6B5G - chains A and B of the 4 polymer chains in the assembly; structure by X-ray diffraction, 2.20 A resolution.

== Chain A (and B) ==
Protein: Retinal dehydrogenase 2
Source organism: Homo sapiens
Notes: EC 1.2.1.36; chain B of this document is another copy of the same molecule, construct and numbering; everything in this record applies to it too
Reference sequence: O94788 (AL1A2_HUMAN); numbering as in UniProt (aligned over 26-518)
Sequence (493 residues; row label = number of the first residue in the row):
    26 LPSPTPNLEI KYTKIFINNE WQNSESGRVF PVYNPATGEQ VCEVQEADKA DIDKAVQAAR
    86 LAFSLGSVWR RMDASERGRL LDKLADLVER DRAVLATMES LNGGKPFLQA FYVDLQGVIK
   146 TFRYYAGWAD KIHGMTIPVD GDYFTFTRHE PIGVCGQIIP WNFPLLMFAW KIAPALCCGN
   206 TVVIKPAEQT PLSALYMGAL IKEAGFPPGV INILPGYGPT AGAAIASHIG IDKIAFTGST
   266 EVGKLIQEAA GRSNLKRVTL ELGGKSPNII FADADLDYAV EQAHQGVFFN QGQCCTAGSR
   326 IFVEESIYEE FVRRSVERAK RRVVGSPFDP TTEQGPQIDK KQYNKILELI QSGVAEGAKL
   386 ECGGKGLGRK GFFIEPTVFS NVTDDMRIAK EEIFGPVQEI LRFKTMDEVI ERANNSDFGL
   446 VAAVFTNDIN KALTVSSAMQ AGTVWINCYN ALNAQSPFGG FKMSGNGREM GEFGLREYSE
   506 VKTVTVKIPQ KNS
Unresolved in the structure: 26
Residues lining bound ligands:
  - CQY ((3-ethoxythiophen-2-yl){4-[4-nitro-3-(pyrrolidin-1-yl)phenyl]piperazin-1-yl}methanone): Val138, Asn187, Phe188, Leu191, Met192, Trp195, Phe314, Cys319, Cys320, Thr321, Asn475, Ala476, Leu477, Asn478, Phe483
  - NAD (nicotinamide-adenine-dinucleotide): Ile183, Ile184, Pro185, Trp186, Asn187, Met192, Lys210, Pro211, Ala212, Glu213, Tyr242, Gly243, Pro244, Gly247, Ala248, Phe261, Thr262, Gly263, Ser264, Val267, Leu270, Ile271, Glu286, Leu287, Gly288, Gly289, Cys320, Gln367, Glu417, Phe419, Leu445, Phe483
Curated features (UniProtKB/Swiss-Prot):
  - active site: Glu286 (Proton acceptor), Cys320 (Nucleophile)
  - binding site (NAD(+)): Ile184 to Trp186, Lys210 to Glu213, Ser264 to Glu266, Lys366 to Lys370, Glu417
  - site: Asn187 (Transition state stabilizer)
  - modified residue: Tyr168 (Phosphotyrosine), Ser351 (Phosphoserine)
  - natural variant: Gln182 (Q182K: In DIH4), Arg347 (R347H: In DIH4), Ala383 (A383T: In DIH4; uncertain significance), Ser461 (S461Y: In DIH4)
Reported in the primary citation:
  - binding site for CQY: Asn187, Phe188, Met192, Cys320, Thr321
  - binding site for NAD: Asn187, Met192, Cys320
  - conformationally variable residues: Gly263, Gly288
  - specificity-determining residues: Val138, Gly142, Thr321, Leu477 (proposed by the authors, not directly observed)

== How chain A and chain B interact ==
Residue-residue contacts - 63 pairs, chain A then chain B:
  Leu90(A) - Asn517(B)
  Gly91(A) - Gln515(B)
  Gly91(A) - Asn517(B)  hydrogen bond (backbone-side chain)
  Arg95(A) - Asn517(B)
  Arg95(A) - Ser518(B)  hydrogen bond (backbone-backbone)
  Arg96(A) - Gln515(B)
  Arg96(A) - Lys516(B)
  Met97(A) - Ser518(B)  hydrogen bond (backbone-side chain)
  Asp98(A) - Asp165(B)
  Asp98(A) - Gly166(B)  hydrogen bond (side chain-backbone)
  Asp98(A) - Lys516(B)  salt bridge
  Ser100(A) - Asp165(B)  hydrogen bond
  Arg102(A) - Ser518(B)  hydrogen bond (side chain-backbone)
  Asp155(A) - Pro163(B)
  Ile157(A) - Pro163(B)
  His158(A) - Met160(B)
  His158(A) - Thr161(B)
  His158(A) - Pro163(B)
  Gly159(A) - Met160(B)
  Gly159(A) - Thr161(B)  hydrogen bond (backbone-backbone)
  Met160(A) - Gly159(B)
  Met160(A) - Met160(B)  hydrophobic
  Met160(A) - Thr161(B)
  Thr161(A) - His158(B)
  Thr161(A) - Gly159(B)  hydrogen bond (backbone-backbone)
  Thr161(A) - Met160(B)
  Thr161(A) - Phe171(B)
  Thr161(A) - Thr172(B)  hydrogen bond (side chain-backbone)
  Ile162(A) - His158(B)
  Pro163(A) - Ala99(B)
  Pro163(A) - Asp155(B)
  Pro163(A) - Ile157(B)
  Pro163(A) - His158(B)
  Asp165(A) - Asp98(B)
  Asp165(A) - Ser100(B)  hydrogen bond
  Gly166(A) - Asp98(B)  hydrogen bond (backbone-side chain)
  Phe169(A) - Phe171(B)  hydrophobic
  Phe171(A) - Thr161(B)
  Phe171(A) - Phe169(B)  hydrophobic
  Thr172(A) - Thr161(B)  hydrogen bond (backbone-side chain)
  Pro176(A) - Ser518(B)
  Asn452(A) - Asn452(B)
  Asn452(A) - Asp453(B)
  Asn452(A) - Ile454(B)  hydrogen bond (backbone-backbone)
  Asn452(A) - Asn455(B)  hydrogen bond
  Asp453(A) - Asn452(B)
  Ile454(A) - Asn452(B)  hydrogen bond (backbone-backbone)
  Ile454(A) - Ala457(B)  hydrophobic
  Asn455(A) - Asn452(B)
  Gln515(A) - Arg96(B)
  Lys516(A) - Arg96(B)
  Lys516(A) - Asp98(B)  salt bridge
  Asn517(A) - Leu90(B)
  Asn517(A) - Gly91(B)  hydrogen bond (side chain-backbone)
  Asn517(A) - Arg95(B)
  Asn517(A) - Arg96(B)
  Asn517(A) - Arg173(B)
  Ser518(A) - Trp94(B)
  Ser518(A) - Arg95(B)  hydrogen bond (backbone-side chain)
  Ser518(A) - Arg102(B)  hydrogen bond
  Ser518(A) - Arg173(B)
  Ser518(A) - Glu175(B)
  Ser518(A) - Pro176(B)
Also at the interface, not in a pair above, chain A (39 interface residues in all): Ala99, Ala154, Lys156, Arg173, Cys203, Thr451, Ala457, Ile471, Asn472
Also at the interface, not in a pair above, chain B (41 interface residues in all): Ser92, Ala154, Lys156, Ile162, His174, Thr451, Ile471, Asn472

== Overview ==
39 residues of chain A face 41 of chain B across their interface, with 18 hydrogen bonds and 2 salt bridges.
Among the polar pairs are Asp98(A)-Lys516(B), Gly91(A)-Asn517(B) and Met97(A)-Ser518(B). From the paper: a
binding site for CQY at Asn187(A), Phe188(A) and Met192(A) among others; a binding site for NAD at Asn187(A),
Met192(A) and Cys320(A).
Chain A and chain B are both Retinal dehydrogenase 2 (Homo sapiens); the structure, ALDH1A2 liganded with NAD
and (3-ethoxythiophen-2-yl){4-[4-nitro-3-(pyrrolidin-1-yl)phenyl]piperazin-1-yl}methanone (compound 6-118),
was determined by X-ray diffraction, deposited together with 6ALJ, 6B5H and 6B5I.
